7SIH - chains A and C of the 3 polymer chains in the assembly; structure by X-ray diffraction, 1.90 A resolution.

[Chain A]
Protein: MHC class I antigen
Source organism: Homo sapiens
UniProtKB: F4NBT5 (F4NBT5_HUMAN); residues 1-276 here correspond to UniProt positions 25-300 (UniProt number = residue number + 24)
Chain sequence (276 residues; row label = number of the first residue in the row):
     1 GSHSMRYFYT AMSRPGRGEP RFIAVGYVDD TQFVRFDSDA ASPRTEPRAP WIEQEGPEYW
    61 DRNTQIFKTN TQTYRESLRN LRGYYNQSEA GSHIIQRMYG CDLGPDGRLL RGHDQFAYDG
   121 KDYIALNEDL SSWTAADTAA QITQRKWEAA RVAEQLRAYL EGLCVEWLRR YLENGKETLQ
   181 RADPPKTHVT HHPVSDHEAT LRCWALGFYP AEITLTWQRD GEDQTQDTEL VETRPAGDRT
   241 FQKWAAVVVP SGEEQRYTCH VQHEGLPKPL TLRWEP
Disulfide bonds: Cys101-Cys164, Cys203-Cys259
What the authors report for this chain:
  - specificity-determining residues: Phe116

[Chain C]
Protein: Reverse transcriptase peptide NPDIVIYQY
UniProtKB: P03366 (POL_HV1B1); residues 1-9 here correspond to UniProt positions 774-782 (UniProt number = residue number + 773)
Chain sequence (9 residues; row label = number of the first residue in the row):
     1 NPDIVIYQY
Disordered / not traced: 6

[Interface between chain A and chain C]
Contacting residue pairs - 43 pairs, chain A then chain C:
  Met5(A) - Asn1(C)
  Tyr7(A) - Asn1(C)  hydrogen bond (side chain-backbone)
  Tyr7(A) - Pro2(C)
  Tyr9(A) - Pro2(C)
  Tyr59(A) - Asn1(C)
  Arg62(A) - Asn1(C)  hydrogen bond
  Asn63(A) - Asn1(C)  hydrogen bond
  Asn63(A) - Pro2(C)
  Ile66(A) - Pro2(C)  hydrophobic
  Ile66(A) - Asp3(C)
  Ile66(A) - Ile4(C)  hydrophobic
  Phe67(A) - Pro2(C)  hydrophobic
  Thr73(A) - Tyr7(C)
  Thr73(A) - Gln8(C)
  Tyr74(A) - Tyr9(C)
  Glu76(A) - Gln8(C)
  Ser77(A) - Gln8(C)
  Ser77(A) - Tyr9(C)  hydrogen bond (side chain-backbone)
  Asn80(A) - Tyr9(C)
  Leu81(A) - Tyr9(C)  hydrophobic
  Tyr84(A) - Tyr9(C)  hydrogen bond (side chain-backbone)
  Ile95(A) - Tyr9(C)
  Arg97(A) - Asp3(C)  salt bridge
  Tyr99(A) - Pro2(C)
  Tyr99(A) - Asp3(C)  hydrogen bond (side chain-backbone)
  Phe116(A) - Tyr9(C)
  Tyr123(A) - Tyr9(C)  hydrophobic
  Thr143(A) - Tyr9(C)  hydrogen bond (side chain-backbone)
  Lys146(A) - Tyr9(C)  hydrogen bond (side chain-backbone)
  Trp147(A) - Tyr7(C)
  Trp147(A) - Gln8(C)  hydrogen bond (side chain-backbone)
  Trp147(A) - Tyr9(C)  hydrophobic
  Val152(A) - Val5(C)  hydrophobic
  Val152(A) - Tyr7(C)  hydrophobic
  Gln155(A) - Val5(C)
  Gln155(A) - Tyr7(C)  hydrogen bond
  Leu156(A) - Asp3(C)
  Leu156(A) - Val5(C)  hydrophobic
  Tyr159(A) - Asn1(C)  hydrogen bond (side chain-backbone)
  Tyr159(A) - Pro2(C)
  Tyr159(A) - Asp3(C)
  Trp167(A) - Asn1(C)
  Tyr171(A) - Asn1(C)  hydrogen bond (side chain-backbone)
Also at the interface, not in a pair above, chain A (30 interface residues in all): Ala150

[Overview]
The interface between chain A and chain C involves 30 residues on one side and 8 on the other, with 12
hydrogen bonds and 1 salt bridge. Among the polar pairs are Arg97(A)-Asp3(C), Tyr7(A)-Asn1(C) and
Arg62(A)-Asn1(C). The paper reports the specificity determinant Phe116(A).
Chain A is MHC class I antigen (Homo sapiens) and chain C is Reverse transcriptase peptide NPDIVIYQY; the
structure, Crystal Structure of HLA B*3503 in complex with NPDIVIYQY, an 9-mer epitope from HIV-I, was
determined by X-ray diffraction together with 7SIF and 7SIG from the same study.
